PDB entry 1XS9 | solution NMR | chains B and A of the 4 polymer chains in the assembly

# Chain B
Molecule: 20-nt DNA strand
Notes: fragment: promoter region
Sequence (20 nucleotides; numbered 404 to 423; the number before each row is that of its first residue):
   404 GATTTAGCAAAACGTGGCAT

# Chain A
Name: Multiple antibiotic resistance protein marA
From: Escherichia coli
UniProt: P0ACH5 (MARA_ECOLI); numbering as in UniProt (aligned over 1-129)
Chain sequence (132 residues; each row starts with the number of its first residue; numbers below 1 keep their minus sign (Gly-2 is residue -2)):
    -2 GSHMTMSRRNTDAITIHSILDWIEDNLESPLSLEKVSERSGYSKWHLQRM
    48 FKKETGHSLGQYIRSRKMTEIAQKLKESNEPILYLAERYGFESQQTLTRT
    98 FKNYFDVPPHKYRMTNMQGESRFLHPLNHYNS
Unresolved in the structure: -2 to 0
Sequence notes: cloning artifact (-2 to 0)

# Interface between chain B and chain A
Residue-residue contacts - 32 pairs, chain B then chain A:
  DT406(B) - Ile79(A)  sugar contact
  DT406(B) - Gln91(A)  phosphate contact
  DT406(B) - His107(A)  phosphate contact
  DT407(B) - Ile79(A)  phosphate contact
  DT407(B) - Gln91(A)  phosphate contact
  DT407(B) - Gln92(A)  base contact
  DT407(B) - Thr95(A)  phosphate contact
  DT407(B) - Pro105(A)  sugar contact
  DT407(B) - Pro106(A)  phosphate contact
  DT407(B) - His107(A)  phosphate contact
  DT408(B) - Gln92(A)  base contact
  DT408(B) - Thr95(A)  phosphate contact
  DT408(B) - Lys99(A)  phosphate contact
  DG410(B) - Arg96(A)  base contact
  DA415(B) - Leu30(A)  phosphate contact
  DC416(B) - Leu30(A)  phosphate contact
  DC416(B) - Glu31(A)  phosphate contact
  DC416(B) - Lys32(A)  phosphate contact
  DC416(B) - Lys41(A)  phosphate contact
  DC416(B) - Gln45(A)  phosphate contact
  DG417(B) - Glu31(A)  phosphate contact
  DG417(B) - Gln45(A)  phosphate contact
  DG417(B) - Ser55(A)  phosphate contact
  DG417(B) - Leu56(A)  phosphate contact
  DG417(B) - Gly57(A)  phosphate contact
  DG417(B) - Gln58(A)  phosphate contact
  DT418(B) - Trp42(A)  base contact
  DT418(B) - Gln45(A)  base contact
  DT418(B) - Lys49(A)  phosphate contact
  DT418(B) - Ser55(A)  phosphate contact
  DG419(B) - Arg46(A)  phosphate contact
  DG420(B) - Arg46(A)  base contact
Also at the interface, not in a pair above, chain B (11 interface residues in all): DC421

# Overview
Chain B and chain A form an interface of 11 and 21 residues respectively.
Chain B is a 20-nt DNA strand and chain A is Multiple antibiotic resistance protein marA (Escherichia coli);
the structure, A model of the ternary complex formed between mara, the alpha-ctd of RNA polymerase and DNA,
was determined by solution NMR.
